Entry 1T7P (X-ray diffraction, 2.20 A resolution); this record covers chains P and A of the 4 polymer chains in the assembly.

Chain P:
Molecule: 11-nt DNA strand
Sequence (11 nucleotides; each row starts with the number of its first residue):
    12 GCCAGTGCCA X
Modified residues: 2DA (2',3'-dideoxyadenosine-5'-monophosphate) at position 22

Chain A:
Name: DNA-directed DNA polymerase
From: Enterobacteria phage T7
Notes: EC 2.7.7.7, 3.1.11.-; engineered mutation(s): DEL(118-123)
Reference sequence: P00581 (DPOL_BPT7); residue numbers follow UniProt; this construct covers 1-117, 124-704
Sequence (698 residues; row label = number of the first residue in the row; note: 6 numbers in that range are skipped by the numbering (no residue carries them; nothing is unmodelled there)):
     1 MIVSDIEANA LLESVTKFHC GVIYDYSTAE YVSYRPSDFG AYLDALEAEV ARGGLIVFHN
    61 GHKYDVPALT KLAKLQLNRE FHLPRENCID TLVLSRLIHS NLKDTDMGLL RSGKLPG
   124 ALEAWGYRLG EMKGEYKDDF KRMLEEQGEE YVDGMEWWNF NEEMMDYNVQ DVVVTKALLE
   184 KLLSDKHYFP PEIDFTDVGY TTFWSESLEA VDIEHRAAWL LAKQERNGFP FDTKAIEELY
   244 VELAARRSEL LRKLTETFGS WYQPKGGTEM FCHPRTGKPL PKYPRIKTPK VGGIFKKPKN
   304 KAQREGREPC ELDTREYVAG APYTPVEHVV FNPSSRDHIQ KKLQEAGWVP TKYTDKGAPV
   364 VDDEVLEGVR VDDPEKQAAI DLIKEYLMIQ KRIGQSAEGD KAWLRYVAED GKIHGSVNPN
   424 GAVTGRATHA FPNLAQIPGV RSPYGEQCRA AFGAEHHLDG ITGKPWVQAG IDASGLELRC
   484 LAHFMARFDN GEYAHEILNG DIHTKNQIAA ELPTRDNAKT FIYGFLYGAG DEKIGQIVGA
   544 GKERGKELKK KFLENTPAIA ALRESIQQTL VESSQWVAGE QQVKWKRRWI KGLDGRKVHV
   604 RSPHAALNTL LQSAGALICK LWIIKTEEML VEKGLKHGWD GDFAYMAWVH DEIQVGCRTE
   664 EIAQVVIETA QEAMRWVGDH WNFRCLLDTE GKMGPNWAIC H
Not modelled in the structure: 294-318, 576-586
Ion coordination: Mg2+ site 1 near Asp5 (its only coordinating residue here); Mg2+ site 2: Asp475, Ala476, Asp654 (together with 2'-3'-dideoxyguanosine-5'-triphosphate); Mg2+ site 3: Asp475, Asp654 (together with 2'-3'-dideoxyguanosine-5'-triphosphate)
Ligand contacts: 2'-3'-dideoxyguanosine-5'-triphosphate (DG3): Arg429, Asp475, Ala476, Ser477, Gly478, Leu479, Glu480, Asp504, His506, Arg518, Lys522, Thr523, Tyr526, Tyr530, Asn611, Asp654
Curated features (UniProtKB/Swiss-Prot):
  - binding site (Mg(2+)): Asp5, Glu7, Asp174, Asp475, Ala476, Asp654
  - binding site (substrate): His506, Arg518, Lys522, Tyr526

Interface between chain P and chain A:
Pairs across the interface (26; chain P residue first):
  DC13(P) - Arg111(A)  phosphate contact
  DG16(P) - Lys359(A)  sugar contact
  DT17(P) - Thr357(A)  hydrogen bond to the phosphate
  DT17(P) - Lys359(A)  phosphate contact
  DT17(P) - Ala361(A)  phosphate contact
  DG18(P) - Thr357(A)  phosphate contact
  DG18(P) - Val363(A)  phosphate contact
  DG18(P) - Val364(A)  hydrogen bond to the phosphate
  DG18(P) - Asp365(A)  phosphate contact
  DC19(P) - Asp365(A)  phosphate contact
  DC19(P) - Asp366(A)  hydrogen bond to the phosphate
  DC19(P) - Lys394(A)  hydrogen bond to the phosphate
  DC20(P) - Lys394(A)  hydrogen bond to the phosphate
  DC20(P) - Arg395(A)  salt bridge to the phosphate
  DC20(P) - Gln439(A)  hydrogen bond to the base
  DC20(P) - Pro441(A)  phosphate contact
  DA21(P) - Ala438(A)  sugar contact
  DA21(P) - Gln439(A)  sugar contact
  DA21(P) - Ile440(A)  sugar contact
  DA21(P) - Pro441(A)  phosphate contact
  DA21(P) - Gly442(A)  hydrogen bond to the phosphate
  2DA_22(P) - Arg429(A)  base contact
  2DA_22(P) - Arg452(A)  salt bridge to the phosphate
  2DA_22(P) - Val652(A)  sugar contact
  2DA_22(P) - His653(A)  sugar contact
  2DA_22(P) - His704(A)  salt bridge to the phosphate
Interface residues without a listed pair, chain P (9 interface residues in all): DC14
Interface residues without a listed pair, chain A (30 interface residues in all): Gly113, Lys114, Arg339, Asp358, Gly360, Pro362, Gln398, Ser445, Asp654, Glu655

Overview:
9 residues of chain P face 30 of chain A across their interface; the contacts include 7 hydrogen bonds and 3
salt bridges. Polar pairs include DC20(P)-Gln439(A), DT17(P)-Thr357(A) and DG18(P)-Val364(A). Ligands of chain
A: 2'-3'-dideoxyguanosine-5'-triphosphate.
Chain P is an 11-nt DNA strand and chain A is DNA-directed DNA polymerase (Enterobacteria phage T7); the
structure, T7 DNA polymerase complexed to DNA primer/template,a nucleoside triphosphate, and its processivity
factor thioredoxin, was determined by X-ray diffraction.
